Entry 7W73 (electron microscopy, 6.40 A resolution (low resolution: residue-level contacts below are approximate; hydrogen-bond / salt-bridge calls are withheld)); this record covers chains A and C of the 3 polymer chains in the assembly.

# Chain A (and C)
Molecule: Spike glycoprotein
From: Porcine epidemic diarrhea virus
Notes: chain C of this document is another copy of the same molecule, construct and numbering; everything in this record applies to it too
Reference sequence: A0A1Y0DD46 (A0A1Y0DD46_9ALPC); numbering as in UniProt (aligned over 1-1386)
Sequence (1386 residues; row label = number of the first residue in the row):
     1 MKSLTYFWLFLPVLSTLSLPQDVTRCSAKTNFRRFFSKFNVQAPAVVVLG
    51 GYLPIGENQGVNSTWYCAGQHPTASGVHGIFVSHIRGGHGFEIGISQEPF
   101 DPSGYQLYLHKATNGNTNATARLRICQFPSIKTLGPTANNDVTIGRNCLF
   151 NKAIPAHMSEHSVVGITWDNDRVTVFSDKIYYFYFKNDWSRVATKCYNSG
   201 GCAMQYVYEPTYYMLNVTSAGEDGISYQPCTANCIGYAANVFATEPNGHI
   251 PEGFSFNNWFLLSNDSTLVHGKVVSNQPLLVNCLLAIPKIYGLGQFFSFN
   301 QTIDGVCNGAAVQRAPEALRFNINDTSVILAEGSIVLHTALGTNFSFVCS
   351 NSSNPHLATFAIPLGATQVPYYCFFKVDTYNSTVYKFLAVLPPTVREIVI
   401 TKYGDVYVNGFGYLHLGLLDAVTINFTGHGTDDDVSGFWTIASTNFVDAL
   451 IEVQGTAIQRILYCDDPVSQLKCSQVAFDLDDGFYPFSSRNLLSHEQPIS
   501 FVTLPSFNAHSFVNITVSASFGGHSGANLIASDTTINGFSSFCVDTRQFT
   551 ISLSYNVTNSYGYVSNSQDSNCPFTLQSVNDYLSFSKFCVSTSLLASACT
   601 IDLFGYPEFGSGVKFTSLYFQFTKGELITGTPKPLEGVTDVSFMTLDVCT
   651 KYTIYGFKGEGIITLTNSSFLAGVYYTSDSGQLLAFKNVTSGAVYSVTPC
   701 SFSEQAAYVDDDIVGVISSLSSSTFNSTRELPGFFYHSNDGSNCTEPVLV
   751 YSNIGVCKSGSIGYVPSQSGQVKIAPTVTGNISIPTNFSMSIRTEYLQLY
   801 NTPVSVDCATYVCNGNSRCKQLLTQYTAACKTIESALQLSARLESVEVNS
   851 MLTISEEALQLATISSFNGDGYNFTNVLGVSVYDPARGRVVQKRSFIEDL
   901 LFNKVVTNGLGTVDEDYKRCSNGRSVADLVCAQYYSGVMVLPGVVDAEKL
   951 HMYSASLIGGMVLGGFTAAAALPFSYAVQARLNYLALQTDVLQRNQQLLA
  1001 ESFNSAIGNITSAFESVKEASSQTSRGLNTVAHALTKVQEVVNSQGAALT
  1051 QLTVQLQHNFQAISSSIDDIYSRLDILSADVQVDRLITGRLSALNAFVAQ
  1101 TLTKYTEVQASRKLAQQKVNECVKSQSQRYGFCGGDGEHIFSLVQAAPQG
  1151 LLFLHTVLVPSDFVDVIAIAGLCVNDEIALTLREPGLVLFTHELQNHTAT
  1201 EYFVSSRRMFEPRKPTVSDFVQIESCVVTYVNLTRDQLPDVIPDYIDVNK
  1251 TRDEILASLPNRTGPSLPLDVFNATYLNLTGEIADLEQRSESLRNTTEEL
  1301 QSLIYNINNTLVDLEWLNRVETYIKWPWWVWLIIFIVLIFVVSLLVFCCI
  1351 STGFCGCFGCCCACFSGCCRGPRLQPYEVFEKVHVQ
Not modelled in the structure: 1-30, 1255-1386
Cystine bridges: Cys126-Cys148, Cys230-Cys234, Cys283-Cys307, Cys349-Cys373, Cys464-Cys473, Cys543-Cys589, Cys572-Cys599, Cys649-Cys700, Cys744-Cys757, Cys808-Cys830, Cys920-Cys931, Cys1122-Cys1133, Cys1173-Cys1226
Covalent attachments: N-acetylglucosamine (NAG) linked to Asn118, Asn344, Asn351, Asn381, Asn425, Asn514, Asn556, Asn667, Asn688, Asn726, Asn743, Asn781, Asn787, Asn873, Asn1009, Asn1232, Asn1249; glycan linked to Asn216, Asn264, Asn300, Asn324
What the authors report for this chain:
  - post-translational modification sites: Asn324

# How chain A and chain C interact
Residue-residue contacts - 95 pairs, chain A then chain C:
  Phe260(A) with Leu671(C); Ala672(C)
  Asp265(A) with Tyr675(C)
  Ser266(A) with Tyr675(C)
  Thr267(A) with Tyr675(C); Tyr676(C); Thr677(C)
  Ile362(A) with Phe507(C); Asn508(C)
  Leu364(A) with Phe507(C)
  Tyr372(A) with Phe507(C)
  Lys386(A) with Leu627(C)
  Phe387(A) with Arg547(C)
  Val390(A) with Pro505(C)
  Pro393(A) with Val689(C); Thr690(C)
  Arg396(A) with Leu671(C)
  Asn409(A) with Ala672(C)
  Tyr413(A) with Leu504(C)
  Gly455(A) with Phe670(C)
  Thr456(A) with Phe670(C)
  Gly612(A) with Leu595(C)
  Lys614(A) with Leu594(C)
  Lys831(A) with Ser474(C); Gln475(C); Val476(C)
  Glu834(A) with Gln475(C)
  Gln838(A) with Phe484(C); Tyr485(C); Pro486(C)
  Val846(A) with Gln1023(C)
  Ser850(A) with Leu1028(C)
  Ile854(A) with Ser767(C); Gln768(C); Ser769(C); Gly770(C)
  Asp916(A) with Glu730(C); Gly733(C); Phe734(C)
  Tyr917(A) with Gly733(C)
  Lys918(A) with Ser718(C); Ser719(C); Glu730(C); Phe734(C); Phe735(C)
  Ser921(A) with Ser719(C)
  Arg924(A) with Leu665(C); Thr666(C)
  Ser925(A) with Thr666(C)
  Val926(A) with Ala685(C)
  Tyr934(A) with Phe702(C); Ser703(C)
  Tyr935(A) with Thr698(C); Pro699(C); Phe702(C)
  Leu941(A) with Tyr751(C)
  Pro942(A) with Tyr751(C)
  Gly943(A) with Ser752(C)
  Val944(A) with Ser752(C)
  Lys949(A) with Asn753(C)
  Leu963(A) with Lys773(C); Ile774(C); Ala775(C)
  Gly964(A) with Ile774(C); Thr777(C); Ile782(C)
  Gly965(A) with Asn781(C)
  Phe966(A) with Ile774(C); Ser783(C); Phe1163(C)
  Leu972(A) with Thr777(C); Val778(C)
  Tyr976(A) with Val778(C)
  Ala980(A) with Val778(C)
  Arg981(A) with Pro776(C)
  Tyr984(A) with Pro1185(C)
  Leu987(A) with Arg1183(C); Pro1185(C)
  Val991(A) with Val1227(C)
  Thr1053(A) with Asp679(C); Ser680(C)
  Gln1057(A) with Ser678(C); Asp679(C); Ser680(C); Gly681(C)
  Asp1068(A) with Lys658(C)
  Asp1069(A) with Lys658(C)
  Arg1073(A) with Thr575(C); Asp581(C)
  Leu1074(A) with Pro573(C); Phe574(C); Thr575(C)
  Lys1124(A) with Tyr1130(C)
  Arg1129(A) with Arg1129(C)
  Glu1254(A) with Arg1252(C)
Interface residues without a listed pair, chain A (75 interface residues in all): Leu268, Gly365, Pro392, Phe411, Phe604, Val613, Asp807, Thr810, Thr827, Ser845, Met851, Thr853, Gly960, Met961, Ala977, Asn983, Arg1213
Interface residues without a listed pair, chain C (86 interface residues in all): Cys473, Ser488, Cys572, Ser578, Ser593, Ala596, Thr639, Gly656, Gly659, Thr664, Asn667, Leu684, Arg1026, Gly1027, Gly1131, Leu1182, Gln1222

# Overview
75 residues of chain A and 86 residues of chain C are in contact. Covalently linked N-acetylglucosamine: at
Asn118(A), Asn344(A), Asn351(A), Asn381(A), Asn425(A) and Asn514(A) and 11 more. The paper reports a
modification site at Asn324(A).
Both chains are Spike glycoprotein (Porcine epidemic diarrhea virus). Entry 7W73 (Cryo-EM map of PEDV S
protein with one protomer in the D0-up conformation while the other ...) was determined by electron
microscopy, deposited together with 7W6M, 7Y6S, 7Y6T, 7Y6U and 7Y6V.
